Entry 3ZC0 (X-ray diffraction, 2.98 A resolution); this record covers chains G and H of the 5 polymer chains in the assembly.

[Chain G (and H)]
Name: Aftrax
From: Archaeoglobus fulgidus
Notes: chain H of this document is another copy of the same molecule, construct and numbering; everything in this record applies to it too
UniProt: O28024 (O28024_ARCFU); numbering as in UniProt (aligned over 1-196)
Chain sequence (199 residues; row label = number of the first residue in the row; numbers below 1 keep their minus sign (Gly-2 is residue -2)):
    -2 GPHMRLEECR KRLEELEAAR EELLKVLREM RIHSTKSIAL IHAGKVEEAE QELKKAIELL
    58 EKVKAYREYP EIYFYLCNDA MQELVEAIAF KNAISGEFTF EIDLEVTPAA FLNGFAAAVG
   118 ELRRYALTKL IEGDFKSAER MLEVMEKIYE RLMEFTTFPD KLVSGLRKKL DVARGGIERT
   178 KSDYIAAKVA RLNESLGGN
Disordered / not traced: -2 to 0, 190-196 (chain H: -2 to 0, 188-196)
Sequence notes: expression tag (-2 to 0); engineered mutation Ala114 (Asp in O28024)
Metal / ion sites: Mg2+: Glu83, Glu118
Reported in the primary citation:
  - catalytic residues: Glu83, Glu118
  - catalytic residues: Glu80 (by similarity / conservation)
  - binding site for the 16-nt RNA strand: Arg17, Arg25, Tyr72, Lys158, Arg164, Arg176
  - binding site for the 16-nt RNA strand: Lys158, Arg164

[How chain G and chain H interact]
Residue-residue contacts (20; chain G residue first):
  Arg25(G) with Thr154(H), hydrogen bond (side chain-backbone); Pro156(H)
  Thr32(G) with Met150(H)
  Arg120(G) with Ser179(H), hydrogen bond
  Arg121(G) with Tyr146(H); Arg171(H); Glu175(H)
  Leu124(G) with Glu175(H); Ser179(H); Ile182(H), hydrophobic
  Thr125(G) with Lys178(H)
  Ile128(G) with Lys178(H); Tyr181(H), hydrophobic; Ile182(H), hydrophobic
  Asp180(G) with Ser179(H), hydrogen bond; Ile182(H)
  Ala183(G) with Ile182(H)
  Ala184(G) with Ile182(H), hydrophobic
  Val186(G) with Val186(H), hydrophobic
  Ala187(G) with Ile182(H)
Interface residues without a listed pair, chain G (15 interface residues in all): Arg28, Ile29, Leu127
Interface residues without a listed pair, chain H (15 interface residues in all): Glu143, Thr153, Ala183, Lys185

[In short]
The chain G/chain H interface involves 15 residues from each chain, with 3 hydrogen bonds. Among the polar
pairs are Arg25(G)-Thr154(H), Arg120(G)-Ser179(H) and Asp180(G)-Ser179(H). The Mg2+ site is built by Glu83(G)
and Glu118(G). From the paper: catalytic residues Glu83(G), Glu118(G) and Glu80(G); a binding site for the
16-nt RNA strand at Arg17(G), Arg25(G) and Tyr72(G) among others.
Chain G and chain H are both Aftrax (Archaeoglobus fulgidus); the structure, Structure of AfC3PO - duplex RNA
complex, was determined by X-ray diffraction together with 3ZC1 from the same study.
